PDB entry 6VJO | X-ray diffraction, 2.00 A resolution | chains A and B

# Chain A
Protein: Fusion glycoprotein F0
Reference sequence: A0A1X9QNY3 (A0A1X9QNY3_9MONO); residues 449-484 here = UniProt positions 449-484
Amino-acid sequence (38 residues; row label = number of the first residue in the row):
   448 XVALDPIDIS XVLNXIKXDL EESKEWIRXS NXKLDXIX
Sequence notes: acetylation (448); engineered mutation XCP_458 (Ile in A0A1X9QNY3), Val459 (Glu in A0A1X9QNY3), XPC_462 (Lys in A0A1X9QNY3), Ile463 (Ala in A0A1X9QNY3), XCP_465 (Ser in A0A1X9QNY3), XPC_476 (Arg in A0A1X9QNY3), XCP_479 (Gln in A0A1X9QNY3), XCP_483 (Ser in A0A1X9QNY3); amidation (485)
Modified / non-standard residues: ACE (acetyl group) at position 448, XCP ((1S,2S)-2-aminocyclopentanecarboxylic acid) at position 458, XPC ((3S,4R)-4-aminopyrrolidine-3-carboxylic acid) at position 462, XCP ((1S,2S)-2-aminocyclopentanecarboxylic acid) at position 465, XPC ((3S,4R)-4-aminopyrrolidine-3-carboxylic acid) at position 476, XCP ((1S,2S)-2-aminocyclopentanecarboxylic acid) at position 479, XCP ((1S,2S)-2-aminocyclopentanecarboxylic acid) at position 483, NH2 (amino group) at position 485; Glu469, Glu472 ((3S)-3-aminohexanedioic acid; B3E)

# Chain B
Protein: Fusion glycoprotein F0
Reference sequence: Q84193 (Q84193_9MONO); residues 139-189 here = UniProt positions 139-189
Amino-acid sequence (53 residues; each row starts with the number of its first residue):
   138 XQARSDIEKL KEAIRDTNKA VQSVQSSIGN LIVAIKSVQD YVNKEIVPSI ARX
Unresolved in the structure: 138-140, 190
Sequence notes: acetylation (138); amidation (190)
Modified / non-standard residues: ACE (acetyl group) at position 138; NH2 (amino group) at position 190

# How chain A and chain B interact
Pairs across the interface (39; chain A residue first):
  ACE_448(A) with Ser186(B)
  Leu451(A) with Tyr178(B); Glu182(B); Ile183(B), hydrophobic
  Asp452(A) with Tyr178(B), hydrogen bond (backbone-side chain)
  Pro453(A) with Tyr178(B)
  Ile454(A) with Ser174(B); Val175(B), hydrophobic; Tyr178(B), hydrophobic
  Ile456(A) with Ala171(B); Ser174(B); Val175(B), hydrophobic
  Val459(A) with Asn167(B); Ala171(B), hydrophobic
  Ile463(A) with Ser164(B); Asn167(B); Leu168(B), hydrophobic
  Asp466(A) with Ser160(B); Ser163(B), hydrogen bond; Ser164(B); Asn167(B), hydrogen bond
  Leu467(A) with Ser164(B)
  Ser470(A) with Ala157(B), hydrogen bond (side chain-backbone); Ser160(B); Val161(B)
  Trp473(A) with Asp153(B); Lys156(B); Ala157(B)
  Ile474(A) with Ala157(B), hydrophobic
  XPC_476(A) with Asp153(B)
  Ser477(A) with Ala150(B), hydrogen bond (side chain-backbone); Asp153(B); Thr154(B), hydrogen bond
  Lys480(A) with Glu149(B); Asp153(B), salt bridge
  Leu481(A) with Ala150(B), hydrophobic
  XCP_483(A) with Lys146(B)
  Ile484(A) with Asp143(B); Lys146(B)
Also at the interface, not in a pair above, chain A (23 interface residues in all): Ala450, Leu460, XPC_462, Glu469
Also at the interface, not in a pair above, chain B (22 interface residues in all): Leu147
The authors on this interface:
  - interface residues, chain A: Ile463(A), Leu467(A), Ser477(A)

# Summary
The interface between chain A and chain B involves 23 residues on one side and 22 on the other; the contacts
include 6 hydrogen bonds and 1 salt bridge. Polar pairs include Lys480(A)-Asp153(B), Asp452(A)-Tyr178(B) and
Asp466(A)-Ser163(B). The paper reports interface residues Ile463(A), Leu467(A) and Ser477(A).
Chain A is Fusion glycoprotein F0 and chain B is Fusion glycoprotein F0; the structure, Human parainfluenza
virus type 3 fusion glycoprotein N-terminal heptad repeat domain+alpha/beta-VI, was determined by X-ray
diffraction.
